1NAN - chains L and Q of the 6 polymer chains in the assembly; structure by X-ray diffraction, 2.30 A resolution.

# Chain L
Molecule: H-2 class I histocompatibility antigen, K-B alpha chain
Organism: Mus musculus
Notes: fragment: Extracellular Domains (alpha1, alpha2, alpha3)
Reference sequence: P01901 (HA1B_MOUSE); residues 1-278 here correspond to UniProt positions 22-299 (UniProt number = residue number + 21)
Chain sequence (278 residues; each row starts with the number of its first residue):
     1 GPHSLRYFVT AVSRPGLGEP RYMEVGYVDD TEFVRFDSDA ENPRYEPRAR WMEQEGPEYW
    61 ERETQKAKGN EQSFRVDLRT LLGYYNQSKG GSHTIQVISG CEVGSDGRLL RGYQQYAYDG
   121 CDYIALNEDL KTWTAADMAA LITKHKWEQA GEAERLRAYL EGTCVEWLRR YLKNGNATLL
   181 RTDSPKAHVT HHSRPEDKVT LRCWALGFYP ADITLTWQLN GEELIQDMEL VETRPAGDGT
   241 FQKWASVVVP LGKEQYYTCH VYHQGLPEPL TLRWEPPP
Curated features (UniProtKB/Swiss-Prot):
  - region: Glu275 to Pro278 (Connecting peptide)
  - glycosylation (N-linked (GlcNAc...) asparagine): Asn86, Asn176

# Chain Q
Molecule: pBM1 peptide
Chain sequence (8 residues; numbered 1 to 8; the number before each row is that of its first residue):
     1 INFDFNTI

# How chain L and chain Q interact
Residue-residue contacts (42; chain L residue first):
  Tyr7(L) with Ile1(Q), hydrogen bond (side chain-backbone); Asn2(Q)
  Val9(L) with Asn2(Q)
  Glu24(L) with Asn2(Q), hydrogen bond
  Tyr59(L) with Ile1(Q), hydrophobic
  Glu63(L) with Ile1(Q)
  Lys66(L) with Ile1(Q); Asn2(Q), hydrogen bond (side chain-backbone); Asp4(Q)
  Asn70(L) with Asn2(Q); Phe3(Q), hydrogen bond (side chain-backbone); Asp4(Q); Phe5(Q), hydrogen bond (side chain-backbone)
  Ser73(L) with Phe5(Q), hydrogen bond (side chain-backbone); Asn6(Q), hydrogen bond (side chain-backbone); Thr7(Q)
  Phe74(L) with Phe5(Q), hydrophobic
  Val76(L) with Thr7(Q)
  Asp77(L) with Thr7(Q); Ile8(Q), hydrogen bond (side chain-backbone)
  Leu81(L) with Ile8(Q), hydrophobic
  Tyr84(L) with Ile8(Q), hydrophobic
  Val97(L) with Phe5(Q), hydrophobic
  Gln114(L) with Phe3(Q); Phe5(Q)
  Tyr116(L) with Phe5(Q)
  Tyr123(L) with Ile8(Q)
  Thr143(L) with Ile8(Q)
  Lys146(L) with Thr7(Q), hydrogen bond; Ile8(Q)
  Trp147(L) with Thr7(Q), hydrogen bond (side chain-backbone)
  Glu152(L) with Asn6(Q), hydrogen bond
  Arg155(L) with Phe3(Q); Asp4(Q), hydrogen bond (side chain-backbone); Asn6(Q), hydrogen bond
  Leu156(L) with Phe3(Q), hydrophobic
  Tyr159(L) with Ile1(Q), hydrogen bond (side chain-backbone); Asn2(Q); Phe3(Q), hydrogen bond (side chain-backbone)
  Thr163(L) with Ile1(Q)
  Trp167(L) with Ile1(Q)
  Tyr171(L) with Ile1(Q), hydrogen bond (side chain-backbone)
Other interface residues (no listed pair), chain L (31 interface residues in all): Leu5, Tyr45, Thr80, Ser99

# In short
31 residues of chain L face 8 of chain Q across their interface, with 16 hydrogen bonds. Polar contacts
include Tyr7(L)-Ile1(Q), Glu24(L)-Asn2(Q) and Lys66(L)-Asn2(Q).
Here chain L is H-2 class I histocompatibility antigen, K-B alpha chain (Mus musculus) and chain Q is pBM1
peptide. Entry 1NAN (Mch class I H-2KB molecule complexed with PBM1 peptide) was determined by X-ray
diffraction (same publication as 1NAM).
